5K6B - chain F; structure by X-ray diffraction, 2.98 A resolution.

[Chain F]
Molecule: Fusion glycoprotein F0
Source organism: Human respiratory syncytial virus A
Notes: fragment: linked to residues 145-509 via LINKER residues GS
Reference sequence: P03420 (FUS_HRSVA); residue numbers follow UniProt; this construct covers 26-105, 145-509
Sequence (447 residues; numbered 26 to 509; 37 numbers in that range are skipped by the numbering (no residue carries them; nothing is unmodelled there); the number before each row is that of its first residue):
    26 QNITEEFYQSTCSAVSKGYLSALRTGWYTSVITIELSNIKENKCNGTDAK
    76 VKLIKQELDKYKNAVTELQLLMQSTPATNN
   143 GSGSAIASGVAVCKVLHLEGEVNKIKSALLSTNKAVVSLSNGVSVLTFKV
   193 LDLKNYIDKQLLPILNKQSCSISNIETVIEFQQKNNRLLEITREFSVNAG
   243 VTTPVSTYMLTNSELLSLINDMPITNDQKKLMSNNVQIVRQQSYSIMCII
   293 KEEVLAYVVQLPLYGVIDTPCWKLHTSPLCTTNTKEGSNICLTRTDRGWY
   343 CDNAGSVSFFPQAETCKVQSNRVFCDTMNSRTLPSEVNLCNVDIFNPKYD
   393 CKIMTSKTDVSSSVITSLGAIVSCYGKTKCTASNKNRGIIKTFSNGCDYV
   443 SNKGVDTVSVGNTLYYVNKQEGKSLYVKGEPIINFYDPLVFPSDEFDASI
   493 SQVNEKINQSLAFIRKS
Disordered / not traced: 505-509
Cystine bridges: C37-C439, C69-C212, C155-C290, C313-C343, C322-C333, C358-C367, C382-C393, C416-C422
Covalently attached groups: N-acetylglucosamine (NAG) linked to N27
Construct notes: engineered mutation A102 (Pro in P03420), C155 (Ser in P03420), F190 (Ser in P03420), L207 (Val in P03420), C290 (Ser in P03420), R373 (Leu in P03420), V379 (Ile in P03420), V447 (Met in P03420); linker (143-144)
Curated features (UniProtKB/Swiss-Prot):
  - glycosylation (N-linked (GlcNAc...) asparagine): N27, N70, N500
  - natural variant: A102 (P102A: In strain: Cold-passage attenuated; this construct carries the variant), E218 (E218A: In strain: Cold-passage attenuated), V379 (I379V: In strain: Cold-passage attenuated; this construct carries the variant), V447 (M447V: In strain: Cold-passage attenuated; this construct carries the variant)
  - mutagenesis: C37 (C37S: Impairs translation or folding of the F protein), C69 (C69S: Impairs translation or folding of the F protein), C212 (C212S: No effect on F1 and F2 structure and glycosylation), C313 (C313S: Impairs translation or folding of the F protein), C322 (C322S: Impairs translation or folding of the F protein), C333 (C333S: Impairs translation or folding of the F protein), C343 (C343S: Impairs translation or folding of the F protein), C358 (C358S: Impairs translation or folding of the F protein), C367 (C367S: Impairs translation or folding of the F protein), C382 (C382S: No effect on F1 and F2 structure and glycosylation), C393 (C393S: Impairs translation or folding of the F protein), C416 (C416S: Impairs translation or folding of the F protein), 2 further mutagenesis entries in UniProt

[Overview]
N-acetylglucosamine is covalently linked to N27. From UniProt: 14 mutagenesis sites.
Chain F is Fusion glycoprotein F0 (Human respiratory syncytial virus A); the structure, Crystal structure of
prefusion-stabilized RSV F single-chain 9 DS-Cav1 variant, was determined by X-ray diffraction together with
5K6C, 5K6G, 5K6H, 5K6I and 5K6F from the same study.
